3S9C - chains A and B; structure by X-ray diffraction, 1.80 A resolution.

== Chain A ==
Protein: Vipera russelli proteinase RVV-V gamma
Organism: Daboia russellii siamensis
Notes: EC 3.4.21.95
UniProtKB: P18965 (VSPG_DABRU); aligned to UniProt positions 1-227 over residues 16-245 (the alignment contains insertions or deletions, so no single offset holds)
Sequence (234 residues; each row starts with the number of its first residue; note: 9 numbers in that range are skipped by the numbering (no residue carries them; nothing is unmodelled there); a row labelled like 186A-186B holds insertion residues (186A, then the next letters in order)):
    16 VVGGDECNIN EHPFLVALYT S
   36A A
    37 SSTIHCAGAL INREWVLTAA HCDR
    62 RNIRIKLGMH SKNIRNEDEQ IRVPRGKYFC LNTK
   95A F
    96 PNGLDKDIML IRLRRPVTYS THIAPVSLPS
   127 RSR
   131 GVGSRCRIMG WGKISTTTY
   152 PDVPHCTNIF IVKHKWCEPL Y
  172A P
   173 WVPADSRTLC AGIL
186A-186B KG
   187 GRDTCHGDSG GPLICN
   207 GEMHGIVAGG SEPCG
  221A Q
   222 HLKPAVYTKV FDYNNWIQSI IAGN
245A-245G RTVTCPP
Cystine bridges: Cys-22/Cys-157, Cys-42/Cys-58, Cys-91/Cys-245E, Cys-136/Cys-201, Cys-168/Cys-182, Cys-191/Cys-220
Covalently attached groups: N-acetylglucosamine (NAG) linked to Asn-245
Bound ions: Zn2+ site 1: Asn-25, His-117 (together with acetate ion); Zn2+ site 2: His-156 (together with acetate ion); Zn2+ site 3: His-192, Glu-218 (together with acetate ion)
Residues lining bound ligands:
  - beta-D-glucopyranose (BGC): Tyr-34, Ser-37, Ser-38, Ile-40, Lys-67, Met-70, Lys-73, Glu-80
  - alpha-D-glucopyranose (GLC): Glu-26, Arg-135, Cys-136, Arg-137, Asn-159, Ile-200, Cys-201, Asn-202, Gly-207
What the authors report for this chain:
  - catalytic residues: His-57, Asp-102, Ser-195
  - conformationally variable residues (loop rearrangement): Trp-173
  - specificity-determining residues: Tyr-172, Trp-173, Gly-215 (proposed by the authors, not directly observed)
  - post-translational modification sites: Asn-245

== Chain B ==
Protein: Coagulation factor V
UniProtKB: P12259 (FA5_HUMAN); residues 1533-1546 here correspond to UniProt positions 1561-1574 (UniProt number = residue number + 28)
Sequence (14 residues; numbered 1533 to 1546; the number before each row is that of its first residue):
  1533 SRDPDNIAAW YLRS
Disordered / not traced: 1533-1538, 1546
Curated features (UniProtKB/Swiss-Prot):
  - site: Arg-1545, Ser-1546 (Cleavage)
What the authors report for this chain:
  - contacts within the chain: Ala-1540/Tyr-1543 (backbone contact)

== Chain A / chain B interface ==
Contacting residue pairs (28; chain A residue first):
  His-57(A) / Leu-1544(B)
  His-57(A) / Arg-1545(B)  hydrogen bond (side chain-backbone)
  Leu-99(A) / Ile-1539(B)  hydrophobic
  Leu-99(A) / Leu-1544(B)  hydrophobic
  Tyr-172(A) / Trp-1542(B)  hydrophobic
  Tyr-172(A) / Tyr-1543(B)  hydrophobic
  Trp-173(A) / Ile-1539(B)  hydrophobic
  Trp-173(A) / Ala-1540(B)  hydrophobic
  Trp-173(A) / Trp-1542(B)  hydrophobic
  Trp-173(A) / Tyr-1543(B)
  Val-174(A) / Tyr-1543(B)
  Asp-189(A) / Arg-1545(B)  salt bridge
  Thr-190(A) / Arg-1545(B)  hydrogen bond
  Cys-191(A) / Arg-1545(B)
  Gly-193(A) / Arg-1545(B)
  Ser-195(A) / Arg-1545(B)  hydrogen bond (side chain-backbone)
  Ala-214(A) / Leu-1544(B)
  Ala-214(A) / Arg-1545(B)  hydrogen bond (backbone-backbone)
  Gly-215(A) / Tyr-1543(B)
  Gly-216(A) / Trp-1542(B)
  Gly-216(A) / Tyr-1543(B)  hydrogen bond (backbone-backbone)
  Gly-216(A) / Arg-1545(B)
  Ser-217(A) / Trp-1542(B)
  Ser-217(A) / Arg-1545(B)  hydrogen bond (backbone-side chain)
  Glu-218(A) / Trp-1542(B)
  Cys-220(A) / Arg-1545(B)
  Ala-226(A) / Arg-1545(B)
  Val-227(A) / Tyr-1543(B)
Interface residues without a listed pair, chain A (22 interface residues in all): Phe-95A, Asp-102, Leu-171, His-192
Interface features reported in the paper:
  - residue pairs: His-57(A)/Leu-1544(B), Phe-95A(A)/Ile-1539(B), Leu-99(A)/Leu-1544(B), Leu-99(A)/Ile-1539(B), Asp-102(A)/Leu-1544(B), Leu-171(A)/Trp-1542(B) (backbone contact), Tyr-172(A)/Tyr-1543(B), Tyr-172(A)/Trp-1542(B), Trp-173(A)/Tyr-1543(B) (pi stacking), Trp-173(A)/Trp-1542(B) (pi stacking), Trp-173(A)/Ala-1540(B), Trp-173(A)/Ile-1539(B), Val-174(A)/Tyr-1543(B) (hydrophobic contact), Asp-189(A)/Arg-1545(B) (salt bridge), Thr-190(A)/Arg-1545(B) (hydrogen bond), Gly-193(A)/Arg-1545(B), Ser-195(A)/Arg-1545(B) (hydrogen bond), Ala-214(A)/Arg-1545(B) (backbone contact), Ala-214(A)/Tyr-1543(B) (hydrophobic contact), Gly-215(A)/Tyr-1543(B), Gly-216(A)/Tyr-1543(B) (backbone contact), Gly-216(A)/Trp-1542(B) (backbone contact), Ser-217(A)/Arg-1545(B) (hydrogen bond), Ser-217(A)/Trp-1542(B) (backbone contact), Glu-218(A)/Trp-1542(B), Val-227(A)/Tyr-1543(B) (hydrophobic contact)

== Summary ==
Chain A and chain B form an interface of 22 and 6 residues respectively, with 6 hydrogen bonds and 1 salt
bridge. Polar pairs include Asp-189(A)/Arg-1545(B), His-57(A)/Arg-1545(B) and Thr-190(A)/Arg-1545(B). The
authors report contacts between His-57(A) and Leu-1544(B), Phe-95A(A) and Ile-1539(B) and Leu-99(A) and
Leu-1544(B) among others; backbone contacts between Leu-171(A) and Trp-1542(B), Ala-214(A) and Arg-1545(B) and
Gly-216(A) and Tyr-1543(B) among others; pi stacking between Trp-173(A) and Tyr-1543(B) and Trp-173(A) and
Trp-1542(B). The paper reports catalytic residues His-57(A), Asp-102(A) and Ser-195(A); specificity
determinants Tyr-172(A), Trp-173(A) and Gly-215(A).
Here chain A is Vipera russelli proteinase RVV-V gamma (Daboia russellii siamensis) and chain B is Coagulation
factor V. Entry 3S9C (Russell's viper venom serine proteinase, RVV-V in complex with the fragment (residues
1533-1546) of human factor ...) was determined by X-ray diffraction (same publication as 3S9A, 3S9B and 3SBK).
